Entry 8JSN (electron microscopy, 3.40 A resolution); this record covers chains A and B of the 6 polymer chains in the assembly.

[Chain A]
Protein: RNA-directed RNA polymerase L
Source organism: Ebola virus
Notes: EC 2.7.7.48, 3.6.1.-, 2.7.7.88, 2.1.1.-
UniProt: A0A1C4HDB0 (A0A1C4HDB0_9MONO); numbering as in UniProt (aligned over 1-2212)
Chain sequence (2212 residues; each row starts with the number of its first residue):
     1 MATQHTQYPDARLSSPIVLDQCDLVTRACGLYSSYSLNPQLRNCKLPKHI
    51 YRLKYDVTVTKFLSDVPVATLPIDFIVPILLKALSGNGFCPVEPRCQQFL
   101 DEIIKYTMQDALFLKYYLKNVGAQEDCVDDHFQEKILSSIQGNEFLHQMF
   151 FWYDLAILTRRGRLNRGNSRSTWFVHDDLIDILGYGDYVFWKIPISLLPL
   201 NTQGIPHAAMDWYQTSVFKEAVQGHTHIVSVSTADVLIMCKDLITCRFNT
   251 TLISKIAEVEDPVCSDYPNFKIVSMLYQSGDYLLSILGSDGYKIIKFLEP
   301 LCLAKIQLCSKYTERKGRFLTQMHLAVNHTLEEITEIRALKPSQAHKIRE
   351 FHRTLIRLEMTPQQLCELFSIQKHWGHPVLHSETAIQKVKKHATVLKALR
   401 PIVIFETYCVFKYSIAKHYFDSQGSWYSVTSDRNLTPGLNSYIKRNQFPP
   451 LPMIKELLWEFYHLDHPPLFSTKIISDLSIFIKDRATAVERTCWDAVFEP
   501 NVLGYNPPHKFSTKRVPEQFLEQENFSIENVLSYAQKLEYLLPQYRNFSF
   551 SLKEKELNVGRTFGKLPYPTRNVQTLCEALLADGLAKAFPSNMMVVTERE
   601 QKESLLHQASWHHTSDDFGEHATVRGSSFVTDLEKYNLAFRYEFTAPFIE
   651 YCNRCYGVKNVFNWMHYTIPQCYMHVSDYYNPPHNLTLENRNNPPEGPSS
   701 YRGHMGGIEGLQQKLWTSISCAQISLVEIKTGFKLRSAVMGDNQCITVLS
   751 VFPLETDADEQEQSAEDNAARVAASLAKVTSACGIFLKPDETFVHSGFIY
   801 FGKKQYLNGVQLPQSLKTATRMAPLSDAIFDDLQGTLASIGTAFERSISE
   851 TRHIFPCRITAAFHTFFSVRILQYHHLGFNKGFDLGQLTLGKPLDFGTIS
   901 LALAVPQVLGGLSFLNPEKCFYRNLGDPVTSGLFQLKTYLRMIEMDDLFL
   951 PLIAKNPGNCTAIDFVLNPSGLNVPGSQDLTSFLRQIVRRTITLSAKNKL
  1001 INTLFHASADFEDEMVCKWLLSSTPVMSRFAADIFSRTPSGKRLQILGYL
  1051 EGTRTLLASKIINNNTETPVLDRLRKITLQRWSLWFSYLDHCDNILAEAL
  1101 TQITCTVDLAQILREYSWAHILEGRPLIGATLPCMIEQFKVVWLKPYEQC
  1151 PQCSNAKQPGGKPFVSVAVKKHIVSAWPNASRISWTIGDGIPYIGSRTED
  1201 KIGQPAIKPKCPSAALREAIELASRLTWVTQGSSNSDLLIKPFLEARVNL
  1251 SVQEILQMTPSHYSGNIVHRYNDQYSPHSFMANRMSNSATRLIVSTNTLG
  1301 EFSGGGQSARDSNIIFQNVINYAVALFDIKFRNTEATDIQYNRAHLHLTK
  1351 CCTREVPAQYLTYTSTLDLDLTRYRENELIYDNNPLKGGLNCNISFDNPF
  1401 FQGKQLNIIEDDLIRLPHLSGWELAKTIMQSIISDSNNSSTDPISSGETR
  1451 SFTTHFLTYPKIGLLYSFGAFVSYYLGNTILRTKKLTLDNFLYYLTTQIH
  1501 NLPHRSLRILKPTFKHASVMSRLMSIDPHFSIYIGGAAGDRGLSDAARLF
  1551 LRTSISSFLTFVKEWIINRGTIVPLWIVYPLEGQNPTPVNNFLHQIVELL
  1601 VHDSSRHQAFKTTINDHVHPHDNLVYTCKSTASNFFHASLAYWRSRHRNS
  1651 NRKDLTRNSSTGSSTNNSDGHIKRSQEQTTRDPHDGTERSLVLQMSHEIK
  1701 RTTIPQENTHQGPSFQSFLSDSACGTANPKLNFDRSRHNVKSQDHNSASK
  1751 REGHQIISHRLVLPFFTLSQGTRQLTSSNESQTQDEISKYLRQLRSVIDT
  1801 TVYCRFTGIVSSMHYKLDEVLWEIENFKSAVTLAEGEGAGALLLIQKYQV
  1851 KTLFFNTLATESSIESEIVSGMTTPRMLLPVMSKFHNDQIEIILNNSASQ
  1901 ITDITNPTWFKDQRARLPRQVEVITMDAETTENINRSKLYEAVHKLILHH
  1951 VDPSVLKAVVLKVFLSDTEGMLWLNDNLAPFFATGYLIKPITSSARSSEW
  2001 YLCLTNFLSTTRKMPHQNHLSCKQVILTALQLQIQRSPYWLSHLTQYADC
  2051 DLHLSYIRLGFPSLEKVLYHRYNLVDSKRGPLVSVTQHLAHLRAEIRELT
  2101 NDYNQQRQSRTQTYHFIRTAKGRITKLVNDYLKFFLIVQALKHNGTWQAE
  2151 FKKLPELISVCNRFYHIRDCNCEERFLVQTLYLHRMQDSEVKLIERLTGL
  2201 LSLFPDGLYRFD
Disordered / not traced: 1-3, 613-621, 1193-1202, 1304-1310, 1392-2212
Differences from the reference sequence: conflict D759 (Gly in A0A1C4HDB0)
Bound ions: Zn2+: C1150, C1153, H1345, H1347

[Chain B]
Protein: Polymerase cofactor VP35
Source organism: Ebola virus
UniProt: A0A1C4HDK9 (A0A1C4HDK9_9MONO); residues 1-340 here = UniProt positions 1-340
Chain sequence (340 residues; row label = number of the first residue in the row):
     1 MTTRTKGRGHTVATTQNDRMPGPELSGWISEQLMTGRIPVNDIFCDIENN
    51 PGLCYASQMQQTKPNPKMRNSQTQTDPICNHSFEEVVQTLASLATVVQQQ
   101 TIASESLEQRITSLENGLKPVYDMAKTISSLNRVCAEMVAKYDLLVMTTG
   151 RATATAAATEAYWAEHGQPPPGPSLYEESAIRGKIESRDETVPQSVREAF
   201 NNLDSTTSLTEENFGKPDISAKDLRNIMYDHLPGFGTAFHQLVQVICKLG
   251 KDSNSLDIIHAEFQASLAEGDSPQCALIQITKRVPIFQDAAPPVIHIRSR
   301 GDIPRACQKSLRPVPPSPKIDRGWVCVFQLQDGKTLGLKI
Disordered / not traced: 1-80

[How chain A and chain B interact]
Pairs across the interface (50):
  Y312(A) - Q264(B)
  Y312(A) - A265(B)
  R318(A) - G215(B)
  R318(A) - K216(B)
  T321(A) - H260(B)
  Q322(A) - G215(B)  hydrogen bond (side chain-backbone)
  Q322(A) - P217(B)
  H324(A) - D230(B)  salt bridge
  L325(A) - D223(B)
  L325(A) - I227(B)  hydrophobic
  N328(A) - D230(B)
  H329(A) - D223(B)
  E332(A) - N226(B)  hydrogen bond
  H346(A) - F235(B)
  H352(A) - D230(B)  salt bridge
  R353(A) - D230(B)  salt bridge
  I356(A) - H231(B)
  R357(A) - D230(B)  hydrogen bond (side chain-backbone)
  R357(A) - L232(B)
  L396(A) - A199(B)
  A398(A) - L203(B)  hydrophobic
  R400(A) - E178(B)  salt bridge
  F405(A) - K141(B)
  F405(A) - L144(B)  hydrophobic
  Y408(A) - L144(B)  hydrophobic
  N434(A) - N132(B)
  L435(A) - A136(B)
  P437(A) - N132(B)
  P437(A) - R133(B)
  W459(A) - R133(B)
  W459(A) - A136(B)  hydrophobic
  W459(A) - E137(B)
  Y462(A) - A140(B)  hydrophobic
  Y462(A) - D143(B)  hydrogen bond
  Y462(A) - L144(B)  hydrogen bond (side chain-backbone)
  Y462(A) - M147(B)
  H463(A) - A136(B)
  H463(A) - A140(B)
  E643(A) - T148(B)
  P647(A) - T148(B)
  D767(A) - E211(B)
  A770(A) - E211(B)
  R771(A) - E211(B)  salt bridge
  A773(A) - F214(B)  hydrophobic
  K778(A) - T206(B)
  K778(A) - L209(B)
  S781(A) - T206(B)
  F786(A) - N202(B)
  P789(A) - F214(B)
  T792(A) - F214(B)
Also at the interface, not in a pair above, chain A (42 interface residues in all): R315, P401, I402, A774, A777, A782
Also at the interface, not in a pair above, chain B (44 interface residues in all): V139, L145, P169, S195, V196, T207, T210, N213, D218, I219, Y229, A261, A268

[In short]
42 residues of chain A face 44 of chain B across their interface; the contacts include 5 hydrogen bonds and 5
salt bridges. Polar contacts include H324(A)-D230(B), H352(A)-D230(B) and R353(A)-D230(B). C1150(A), C1153(A),
H1345(A) and H1347(A) coordinate Zn2+.
Chain A is RNA-directed RNA polymerase L and chain B is Polymerase cofactor VP35, both from Ebola virus; the
structure, The structure of EBOV L-VP35-RNA complex (conformation 2), was determined by electron microscopy,
deposited together with 8JSL and 8JSM.
